1IOG - chains A and B; structure by solution NMR.

# Chain A
Molecule: Protein (insulin precursor)
From: Homo sapiens
UniProt: P01308 (INS_HUMAN); residues 1-21 here correspond to UniProt positions 90-110 (UniProt number = residue number + 89)
Chain sequence (21 residues; row label = number of the first residue in the row):
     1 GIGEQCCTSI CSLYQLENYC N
Disulfides: C6-C11
Differences from the reference sequence: engineered mutation G3 (Val92 in P01308)

# Chain B
Molecule: Protein (insulin precursor)
From: Homo sapiens
UniProt: P01308 (INS_HUMAN); aligned to UniProt positions 26-54 over residues 1-29 (the alignment contains insertions or deletions, so no single offset holds)
Chain sequence (29 residues; each row starts with the number of its first residue):
     1 EVNQHLCGSE LVEALELVCG ERGFFYEPK
Differences from the reference sequence: engineered mutation E1 (Phe25 in P01308), E10 (His34 in P01308), E16 (Tyr40 in P01308), E27 (Thr51 in P01308)

# Interface between chain A and chain B
Cross-chain cystine bridges: C7(A)-C7(B), C20(A)-C19(B)
Residue-residue contacts - 38 pairs, chain A then chain B:
  I2(A) - L11(B)
  I2(A) - L15(B)
  I2(A) - F25(B)
  I2(A) - Y26(B)
  I2(A) - P28(B)
  G3(A) - L11(B)
  G3(A) - P28(B)
  E4(A) - L6(B)
  E4(A) - C7(B)
  E4(A) - G8(B)
  E4(A) - S9(B)
  C6(A) - L6(B)
  C7(A) - H5(B)
  C7(A) - C7(B)  disulfide
  S9(A) - H5(B)
  S9(A) - L6(B)
  I10(A) - Q4(B)
  I10(A) - L6(B)
  L13(A) - A14(B)
  L13(A) - L17(B)
  L16(A) - L11(B)
  L16(A) - A14(B)
  L16(A) - L15(B)
  L16(A) - V18(B)
  E17(A) - V18(B)
  Y19(A) - L15(B)
  Y19(A) - V18(B)
  Y19(A) - F24(B)
  Y19(A) - F25(B)
  C20(A) - V18(B)
  C20(A) - C19(B)  disulfide
  C20(A) - G23(B)
  C20(A) - F24(B)
  C20(A) - F25(B)
  N21(A) - R22(B)
  N21(A) - G23(B)
  N21(A) - F24(B)
  N21(A) - F25(B)
Also at the interface, not in a pair above, chain A (14 interface residues in all): T8
Also at the interface, not in a pair above, chain B (20 interface residues in all): E27, K29

# Overview
Chain A and chain B form an interface of 14 and 20 residues respectively, with 2 disulfide bonds.
Chain A is Protein (insulin precursor) and chain B is Protein (insulin precursor), both from Homo sapiens; the
structure, Insulin mutant A3 GLY,(B1, B10, B16, B27)GLU, des-B30, NMR, 19 structures, was determined by
solution NMR (same publication as 1IOH).
